Entry 1LL2 (X-ray diffraction, 1.90 A resolution); this record covers chain A.

Chain A:
Molecule: Glycogenin-1
Organism: Oryctolagus cuniculus
Notes: EC 2.4.1.186
UniProtKB: P13280 (GLYG_RABIT); the construct has insertions or renumbered stretches relative to UniProt, so the offset changes along the chain: 1-232 = UniProt 1-232; 240-332 = UniProt 241-333
Amino-acid sequence (333 residues; row label = number of the first residue in the row; note: 7 numbers in that range are skipped by the numbering (no residue carries them; nothing is unmodelled there); a row labelled like 232A-232H holds insertion residues (232A, then the next letters in order)):
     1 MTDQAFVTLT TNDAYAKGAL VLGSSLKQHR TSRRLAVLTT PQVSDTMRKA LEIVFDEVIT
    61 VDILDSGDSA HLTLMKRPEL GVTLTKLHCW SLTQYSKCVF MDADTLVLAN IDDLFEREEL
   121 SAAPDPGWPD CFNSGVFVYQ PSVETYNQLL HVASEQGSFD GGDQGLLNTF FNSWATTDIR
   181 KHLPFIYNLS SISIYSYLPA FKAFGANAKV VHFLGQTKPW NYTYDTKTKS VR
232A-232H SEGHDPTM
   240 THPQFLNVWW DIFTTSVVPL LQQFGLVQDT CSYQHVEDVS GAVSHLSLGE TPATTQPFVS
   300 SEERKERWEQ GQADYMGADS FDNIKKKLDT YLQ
Disordered / not traced: 232A-232H, 263-332
Bound ions: Mn2+: Asp-102, Asp-104, His-212 (together with uridine-5'-diphosphate-glucose)
Small-molecule neighbours: uridine-5'-diphosphate-glucose (UPG): Leu-9, Thr-10, Thr-11, Asn-12, Tyr-15, Val-82, Lys-86, Asp-102, Ala-103, Asp-104, Asp-125, Asn-133, Ser-134, Gly-135, Asp-163, Gln-164, His-212, Leu-214, Gly-215, Lys-218
UniProt features mapped onto this chain:
  - region: Ser-283 to Met-315 (Interaction with GYS1)
  - binding site (UDP): Leu-9, Thr-11, Asn-12, Tyr-15, Arg-77, Asp-102, Ala-103, Asp-104, His-212, Gly-215, Lys-218
  - binding site (UDP-alpha-D-glucose): Leu-9, Thr-11, Asn-12, Tyr-15, Arg-77, Lys-86, Asp-102, Ala-103, Asp-104, Asn-133, Ser-134, Asp-160, Asp-163, Gln-164, Gly-215, Lys-218
  - binding site (Mn(2+)): Asp-102, Asp-104, His-212
  - site: Lys-86 (Important for catalytic activity)
  - modified residue: Thr-2 (N-acetylthreonine), Ser-44 (Phosphoserine)
  - glycosylation: Tyr-195 (O-linked (Glc...) tyrosine)

In short:
Chain A binds uridine-5'-diphosphate-glucose. The Mn2+ site is built by Asp-102, Asp-104 and His-212. Curated
annotation (UniProt) lists 11 UDP-binding residues, 16 UDP-alpha-D-glucose-binding residues and 3 Mn2+-binding
residues.
Chain A is Glycogenin-1 (Oryctolagus cuniculus); the structure, Crystal Structure of Rabbit Muscle Glycogenin
Complexed with UDP-glucose and Manganese, was determined by X-ray diffraction (same publication as 1LL0 and
1LL3).
